Entry 3ZMU (X-ray diffraction, 3.20 A resolution); this record covers chains A and B of the 3 polymer chains in the assembly.

== Chain A ==
Name: Lysine-specific histone demethylase 1A
Source organism: Homo sapiens
Notes: EC 1.-.-.-
Reference sequence: O60341 (KDM1A_HUMAN); aligned to UniProt positions 1-872 over residues -19 to 852 (the alignment contains insertions or deletions, so no single offset holds)
Chain sequence (872 residues; row label = number of the first residue in the row; numbers below 1 keep their minus sign (Met-19 is residue -19)):
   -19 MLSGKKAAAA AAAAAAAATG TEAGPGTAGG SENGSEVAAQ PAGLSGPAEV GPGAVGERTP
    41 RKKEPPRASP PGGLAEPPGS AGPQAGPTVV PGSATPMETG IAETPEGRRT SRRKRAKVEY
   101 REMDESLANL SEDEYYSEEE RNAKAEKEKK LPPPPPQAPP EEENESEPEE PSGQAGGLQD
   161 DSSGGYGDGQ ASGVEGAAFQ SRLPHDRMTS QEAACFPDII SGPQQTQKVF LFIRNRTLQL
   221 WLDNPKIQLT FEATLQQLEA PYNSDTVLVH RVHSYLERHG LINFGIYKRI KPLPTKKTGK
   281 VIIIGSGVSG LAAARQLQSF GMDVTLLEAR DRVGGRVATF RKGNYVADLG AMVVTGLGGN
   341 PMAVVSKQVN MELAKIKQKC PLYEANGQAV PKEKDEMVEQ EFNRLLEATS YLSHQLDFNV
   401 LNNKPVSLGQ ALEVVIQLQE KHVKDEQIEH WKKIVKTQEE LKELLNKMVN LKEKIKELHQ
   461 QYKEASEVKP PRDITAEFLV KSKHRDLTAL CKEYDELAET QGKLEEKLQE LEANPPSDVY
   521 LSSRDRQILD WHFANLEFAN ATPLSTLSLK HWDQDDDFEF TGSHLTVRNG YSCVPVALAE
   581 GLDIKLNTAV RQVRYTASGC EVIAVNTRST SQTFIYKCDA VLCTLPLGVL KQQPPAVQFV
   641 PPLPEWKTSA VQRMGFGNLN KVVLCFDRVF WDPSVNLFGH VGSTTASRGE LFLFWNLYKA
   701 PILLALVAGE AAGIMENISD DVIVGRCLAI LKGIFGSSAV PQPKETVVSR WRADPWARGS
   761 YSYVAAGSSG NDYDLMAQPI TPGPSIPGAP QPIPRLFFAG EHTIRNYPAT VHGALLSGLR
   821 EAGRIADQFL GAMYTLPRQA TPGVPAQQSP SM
Not modelled in the structure: -19 to 171, 837-852

== Chain B ==
Name: Rest corepressor 1
Source organism: Homo sapiens
Reference sequence: Q9UKL0 (RCOR1_HUMAN); residues 1-482 here = UniProt positions 1-482
Chain sequence (482 residues; numbered 1 to 482; the number before each row is that of its first residue):
     1 MVEKGPEVSG KRRGRNNAAA SASAAAASAA ASAACASPAA TAASGAAASS ASAAAASAAA
    61 APNNGQNKSL AAAAPNGNSS SNSWEEGSSG SSSDEEHGGG GMRVGPQYQA VVPDFDPAKL
   121 ARRSQERDNL GMLVWSPNQN LSEAKLDEYI AIAKEKHGYN MEQALGMLFW HKHNIEKSLA
   181 DLPNFTPFPD EWTVEDKVLF EQAFSFHGKT FHRIQQMLPD KSIASLVKFY YSWKKTRTKT
   241 SVMDRHARKQ KREREESEDE LEEANGNNPI DIEVDQNKES KKEVPPTETV PQVKKEKHST
   301 QAKNRAKRKP PKGMFLSQED VEAVSANATA ATTVLRQLDM ELVSVKRQIQ NIKQTNSALK
   361 EKLDGGIEPY RLPEVIQKCN ARWTTEEQLL AVQAIRKYGR DFQAISDVIG NKSVVQVKNF
   421 FVNYRRRFNI DEVLQEWEAE HGKEETNGPS NQKPVKSPDN SIKMPEEEDE APVLDVRYAS
   481 AS
Not modelled in the structure: 1-307, 441-482
Curated features (UniProtKB/Swiss-Prot):
  - cross-link: Lys297 (Glycyl lysine isopeptide (Lys-Gly) (interchain with G-Cter in SUMO2))

== How chain A and chain B interact ==
Residue-residue contacts (102; chain A residue first):
  Glu381(A) with Met314(B)
  Arg384(A) with Pro311(B); Lys312(B), hydrogen bond (side chain-backbone); Gly313(B), hydrogen bond (side chain-backbone); Met314(B)
  Glu387(A) with Pro311(B)
  Ala388(A) with Met314(B), hydrophobic; Leu316(B), hydrophobic
  Tyr391(A) with Arg308(B); Lys309(B); Pro310(B); Leu316(B), hydrophobic
  Leu392(A) with Leu316(B), hydrophobic
  Gln395(A) with Arg308(B)
  Leu396(A) with Gln318(B), hydrogen bond (backbone-side chain); Val321(B), hydrophobic
  Phe398(A) with Val321(B), hydrophobic
  Leu401(A) with Ser325(B)
  Val415(A) with Leu316(B), hydrophobic
  Gln417(A) with Val324(B); Ala331(B)
  Leu418(A) with Phe315(B); Leu316(B), hydrophobic; Asp320(B); Val324(B), hydrophobic
  Gln419(A) with Gly313(B); Met314(B); Phe315(B), hydrogen bond (side chain-backbone); Leu316(B)
  Glu420(A) with Leu335(B)
  Lys421(A) with Asp320(B), salt bridge; Leu335(B)
  His422(A) with Phe315(B)
  Lys424(A) with Leu335(B); Asp339(B), salt bridge
  Asp425(A) with Leu338(B)
  Gln427(A) with Leu342(B)
  Ile428(A) with Leu338(B); Glu341(B)
  Trp431(A) with Leu342(B); Val345(B), hydrophobic; Ile349(B), hydrophobic
  Lys432(A) with Glu341(B), salt bridge
  Ile434(A) with Ile349(B), hydrophobic
  Val435(A) with Ile349(B), hydrophobic
  Gln438(A) with Ile352(B); Lys353(B); Asn356(B), hydrogen bond (backbone-side chain)
  Glu439(A) with Ile352(B)
  Leu441(A) with Asn356(B)
  Lys442(A) with Thr355(B); Asn356(B); Leu359(B)
  Leu445(A) with Asn356(B); Leu359(B), hydrophobic; Lys360(B); Leu363(B), hydrophobic
  Asn446(A) with Leu359(B)
  Met448(A) with Leu363(B), hydrophobic
  Val449(A) with Leu359(B); Leu363(B), hydrophobic
  Lys452(A) with Lys362(B), hydrogen bond (side chain-backbone); Asp364(B), hydrogen bond (side chain-backbone); Gly366(B); Ile367(B)
  Ile455(A) with Ile367(B), hydrophobic; Tyr370(B), hydrophobic
  Lys456(A) with Tyr370(B)
  His459(A) with Pro369(B); Tyr370(B); Leu372(B)
  Tyr462(A) with Leu372(B), hydrophobic
  Ile474(A) with Glu386(B); Leu389(B), hydrophobic; Leu390(B), hydrophobic; Gln393(B), hydrogen bond (backbone-side chain)
  Thr475(A) with Gln393(B)
  Phe478(A) with Leu390(B), hydrophobic; Gln393(B); Ala394(B); Val408(B), hydrophobic
  Lys481(A) with Leu390(B); Val408(B)
  Ser482(A) with Lys397(B); Tyr398(B), hydrogen bond
  His484(A) with Leu372(B); Val375(B)
  Arg485(A) with Tyr398(B); Ala404(B); Asp407(B), salt bridge; Val408(B)
  Asp486(A) with Lys397(B), salt bridge; Tyr398(B), hydrogen bond
  Leu487(A) with Tyr370(B); Leu372(B), hydrophobic
  Cys491(A) with Ile367(B), hydrophobic
  Tyr494(A) with Leu363(B); Gly366(B); Ile367(B), hydrophobic
  Asp495(A) with Arg371(B), salt bridge
  Glu505(A) with Lys360(B), salt bridge
  Glu512(A) with Lys353(B), salt bridge
Interface residues without a listed pair, chain A (56 interface residues in all): Leu385, Val414, Glu477, Gln501
Interface residues without a listed pair, chain B (54 interface residues in all): Ser317, Val334, Lys346, Gln348, Pro373, Ile409

== Summary ==
56 residues of chain A face 54 of chain B across their interface, with 10 hydrogen bonds and 8 salt bridges.
Among the polar pairs are Lys421(A)-Asp320(B), Lys424(A)-Asp339(B) and Lys432(A)-Glu341(B).
Chain A is Lysine-specific histone demethylase 1A and chain B is Rest corepressor 1, both from Homo sapiens;
the structure, LSD1-CoREST in complex with PKSFLV peptide, was determined by X-ray diffraction together with
3ZMS, 3ZMT, 3ZMV, 3ZMZ, 3ZN0 and 3ZN1 from the same study.
